9CUY - chains T and P of the 37 polymer chains in the assembly; structure by electron microscopy, 3.24 A resolution.

Chain T:
Name: Wedge 2 protein
From: Pectobacterium phage phiTE
Reference sequence: K9L596 (K9L596_9CAUD); numbering as in UniProt (aligned over 1-494)
Chain sequence (494 residues; numbered 1 to 494; the number before each row is that of its first residue):
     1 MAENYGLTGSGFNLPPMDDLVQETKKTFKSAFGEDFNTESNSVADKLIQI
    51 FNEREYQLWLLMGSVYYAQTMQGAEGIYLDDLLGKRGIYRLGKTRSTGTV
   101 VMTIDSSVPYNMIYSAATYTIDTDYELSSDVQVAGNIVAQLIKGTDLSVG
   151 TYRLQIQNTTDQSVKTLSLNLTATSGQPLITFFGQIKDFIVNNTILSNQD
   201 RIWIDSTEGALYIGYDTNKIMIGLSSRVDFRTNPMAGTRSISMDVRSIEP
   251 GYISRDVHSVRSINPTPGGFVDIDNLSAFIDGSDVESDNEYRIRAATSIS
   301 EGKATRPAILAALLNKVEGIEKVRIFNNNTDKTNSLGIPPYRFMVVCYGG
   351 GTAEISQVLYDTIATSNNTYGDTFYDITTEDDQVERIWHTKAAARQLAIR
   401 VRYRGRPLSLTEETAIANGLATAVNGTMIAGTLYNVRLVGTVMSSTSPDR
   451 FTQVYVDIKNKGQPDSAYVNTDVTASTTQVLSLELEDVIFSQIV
Disordered / not traced: 1-3, 147-148, 380-381, 450-451, 494

Chain P:
Name: Wedge 1 protein
From: Pectobacterium phage phiTE
Reference sequence: K9L561 (K9L561_9CAUD); numbering as in UniProt (aligned over 7-171)
Chain sequence (165 residues; each row starts with the number of its first residue):
     7 LKDVNHIHPLPDFVRGGFDYVPSDIFSGKENFEQTLRILLERLEFIDQKM
    57 VELAELRTTLNAEDAILDEIGRQLGIYRNGLNDPEYRAVIMILTGNNSKS
   107 GTRADIIATLKQLFGEDGVTTYKGYNYRLDINIFNTCMEVTDILPEIIDM
   157 LPLVTHLRVVENQGY

Interface between chain T and chain P:
Contacting residue pairs - 60 pairs, chain T then chain P:
  Val43(T) with Phe32(P), hydrophobic
  Leu47(T) with Phe38(P), hydrophobic
  Ile50(T) with Gly23(P); Tyr26(P)
  Glu53(T) with Tyr26(P)
  Arg54(T) with Phe19(P), hydrogen bond (side chain-backbone); Gly22(P), hydrogen bond (side chain-backbone); Gly23(P); Leu46(P); Leu49(P)
  Glu55(T) with Leu49(P)
  Leu58(T) with Asp53(P); Met56(P)
  Leu61(T) with Asp53(P)
  Met62(T) with Met56(P), hydrophobic
  Ser64(T) with Ile13(P)
  Val65(T) with Ala60(P), hydrophobic
  Gln69(T) with Arg63(P), hydrogen bond
  Glu75(T) with Val10(P), hydrogen bond (side chain-backbone); Asn11(P), hydrogen bond (side chain-backbone); His12(P)
  Gly76(T) with Val10(P)
  Ile77(T) with Asn11(P)
  Tyr78(T) with Asn11(P); Ile13(P), hydrophobic; Ala60(P); Glu61(P)
  Asp81(T) with Thr64(P), hydrogen bond; Thr65(P)
  Lys85(T) with Leu80(P); Thr100(P)
  Arg86(T) with Ser104(P)
  Gly87(T) with Thr100(P); Gly101(P); Ser104(P), hydrogen bond (backbone-side chain)
  Tyr89(T) with Gly101(P)
  Asp288(T) with Val10(P)
  Lys303(T) with Ser106(P)
  Ala304(T) with Ser106(P)
  Arg342(T) with Tyr131(P)
  Asp361(T) with Thr108(P)
  Thr362(T) with Thr108(P)
  Ile363(T) with Pro158(P), hydrophobic
  Ala364(T) with Gly107(P), hydrogen bond (backbone-backbone); Thr108(P); Arg109(P); Ile112(P), hydrophobic; Pro158(P)
  Thr365(T) with Tyr133(P); Leu135(P); Pro158(P); Thr161(P)
  Ser366(T) with Lys129(P), hydrogen bond (backbone-side chain)
  Asn367(T) with Lys129(P); Gly130(P); Tyr131(P), hydrogen bond (side chain-backbone); Asn132(P); Tyr133(P)
  Asp382(T) with Ile113(P)
  Gln383(T) with Thr126(P)
Also at the interface, not in a pair above, chain T (40 interface residues in all): Lys46, Phe51, Gly84, Ile88, Tyr341, Tyr360
Also at the interface, not in a pair above, chain P (47 interface residues in all): Asp9, His14, Arg21, Val27, Pro28, Leu42, Ile52, Leu66, Ala110

Overview:
The interface between chain T and chain P involves 40 residues on one side and 47 on the other; the contacts
include 10 hydrogen bonds. Polar pairs include Arg54(T)-Phe19(P), Arg54(T)-Gly22(P) and Gln69(T)-Arg63(P).
Here chain T is Wedge 2 protein and chain P is Wedge 1 protein, both from Pectobacterium phage phiTE. Entry
9CUY (Bacteriophage PhiTE extended baseplate) was determined by electron microscopy (same publication as 9CB9,
9CBA, 9CC7, 9CUL and 9MJN).
